PDB entry 7AR8 | electron microscopy, 3.53 A resolution | chains y and z of the 47 polymer chains in the assembly

[Chain y]
Protein: Gamma carbonic anhydrase 2, mitochondrial
Organism: Arabidopsis thaliana
Notes: EC 4.2.1.-
Reference sequence: Q9C6B3 (GCA2_ARATH); residues 1-278 here = UniProt positions 1-278
Chain sequence (278 residues; each row starts with the number of its first residue):
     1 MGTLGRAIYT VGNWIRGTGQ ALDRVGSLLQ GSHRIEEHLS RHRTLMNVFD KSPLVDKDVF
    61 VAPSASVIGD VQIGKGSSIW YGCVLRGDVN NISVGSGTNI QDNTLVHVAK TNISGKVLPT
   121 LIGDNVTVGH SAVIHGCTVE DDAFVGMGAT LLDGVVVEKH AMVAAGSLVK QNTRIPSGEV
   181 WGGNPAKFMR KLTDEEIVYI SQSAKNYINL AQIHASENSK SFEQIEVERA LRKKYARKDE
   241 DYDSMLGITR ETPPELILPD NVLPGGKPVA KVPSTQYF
Not modelled in the structure: 1, 265-278
Bound ions: Zn2+: His107, His135 (shared with His130(z), Tyr207(z) of chain z)
Residues lining bound ligands: Phosphatidylinositol (T7X): Trp14, Ile15, Thr18, Leu22
Swiss-Prot annotation at these positions:
  - binding site (substrate): Arg86 to Asp88, Gln101, Asp102, Asn209
  - binding site (Zn(2+)): His107, His130, His135

[Chain z]
Protein: Gamma carbonic anhydrase 1, mitochondrial
Organism: Arabidopsis thaliana
Notes: EC 4.2.1.-
Reference sequence: Q9FWR5 (GCA1_ARATH); residues 1-275 here = UniProt positions 1-275
Chain sequence (275 residues; each row starts with the number of its first residue):
     1 MGTLGRAFYS VGFWIRETGQ ALDRLGCRLQ GKNYFREQLS RHRTLMNVFD KAPIVDKEAF
    61 VAPSASVIGD VHIGRGSSIW YGCVLRGDVN TVSVGSGTNI QDNSLVHVAK SNLSGKVHPT
   121 IIGDNVTIGH SAVLHGCTVE DETFIGMGAT LLDGVVVEKH GMVAAGALVR QNTRIPSGEV
   181 WGGNPARFLR KLTDEEIAFI SQSATNYSNL AQAHAAENAK PLNVIEFEKV LRKKHALKDE
   241 EYDSMLGIVR ETPPELNLPN NILPDKETKR PSNVN
Not modelled in the structure: 1, 234-275
Bound ions: Zn2+: His130, Tyr207 (shared with His107(y), His135(y) of chain y)
Residues lining bound ligands:
  - 1,2-dicaproyl-sn-phosphatidyl-L-serine (PSF): Ala21, Leu22, Arg24, Leu25, Arg28
  - Phosphatidylinositol (T7X): Leu22, Leu25, Arg28
Swiss-Prot annotation at these positions:
  - binding site (substrate): Arg86 to Asp88, Gln101, Asp102, Asn209
  - binding site (Zn(2+)): His107, His130, His135

[Interface between chain y and chain z]
Contacting residue pairs (89):
  Ile8(y) with Leu29(z), hydrophobic
  Tyr9(y) with Gln30(z), hydrogen bond (backbone-side chain); Lys32(z)
  Gly12(y) with Gly26(z); Gln30(z)
  Asn13(y) with Gln30(z), hydrogen bond
  Ile15(y) with Leu22(z); Gly26(z)
  Arg16(y) with Asp23(z); Cys27(z); Gln30(z), hydrogen bond; Lys32(z); Tyr34(z), hydrogen bond
  Gly19(y) with Gly19(z); Leu22(z)
  Gln20(y) with Asp23(z), hydrogen bond
  Leu22(y) with Ile15(z); Thr18(z); Gly19(z)
  Asp23(y) with Arg16(z), salt bridge
  Gly26(y) with Gly12(z); Ile15(z); Arg16(z)
  Ser27(y) with Arg16(z)
  Leu29(y) with Val11(z), hydrophobic; Ile15(z), hydrophobic
  Gln30(y) with Tyr9(z); Gly12(z); Phe13(z), hydrogen bond (side chain-backbone); Arg16(z)
  His33(y) with Tyr9(z); Asn47(z), hydrogen bond (backbone-side chain); Phe49(z)
  Arg34(y) with Tyr9(z); Arg16(z); Arg43(z)
  Ile35(y) with Arg43(z), hydrogen bond (backbone-side chain); Leu45(z); Asn47(z)
  Glu36(y) with Arg43(z)
  Glu37(y) with Arg41(z), salt bridge; His42(z); Arg43(z)
  Arg41(y) with Leu222(z)
  His42(y) with Pro63(z); Ser64(z)
  Arg43(y) with Asn218(z), hydrogen bond; Lys220(z); Leu222(z)
  Met46(y) with Glu217(z); Asn218(z)
  Asn47(y) with Glu217(z)
  Val48(y) with His214(z); Glu217(z)
  Phe49(y) with Ala213(z), hydrophobic; Glu217(z)
  Ile68(y) with His214(z)
  Val84(y) with Asp102(z)
  Arg86(y) with Trp80(z); Gln101(z); Asp102(z), salt bridge; Tyr207(z)
  Asp88(y) with Leu210(z); His214(z), salt bridge
  Asn103(y) with Asn103(z), hydrogen bond (backbone-side chain)
  Leu105(y) with Asp102(z); Asn103(z); His130(z)
  His107(y) with His130(z), hydrogen bond; Tyr207(z)
  Lys110(y) with Asn206(z); Tyr207(z)
  Asn112(y) with Phe199(z)
  Ile113(y) with Phe199(z), hydrophobic
  His135(y) with His130(z), hydrogen bond
  Leu152(y) with Met147(z), hydrophobic
  Leu168(y) with Ala165(z); Gly166(z)
  Asn184(y) with Gly183(z); Asn184(z)
  Ser219(y) with Lys233(z), hydrogen bond (backbone-side chain)
  Ser221(y) with Lys233(z)
  Phe222(y) with Asn33(z); Glu37(z)
  Glu223(y) with Leu231(z); Lys233(z)
  Glu226(y) with Arg36(z)
  Arg229(y) with Arg36(z); Gln38(z)
Other interface residues (no listed pair), chain y (56 interface residues in all): Val11, Leu39, Ser64, Ser66, Gly82, Val89, Thr104, Val133, Thr150, Lys220
Other interface residues (no listed pair), chain z (59 interface residues in all): Phe8, Leu25, Val48, Tyr81, Ser131, Gln202, Ser203, Ala219, Pro221

[Summary]
56 residues of chain y face 59 of chain z across their interface; the contacts include 13 hydrogen bonds and 4
salt bridges. Polar contacts include Asp23(y)-Arg16(z), Glu37(y)-Arg41(z) and Arg86(y)-Asp102(z).
Phosphatidylinositol is bound between chain y and chain z. Ligands of chain z:
1,2-dicaproyl-sn-phosphatidyl-L-serine.
Here chain y is Gamma carbonic anhydrase 2, mitochondrial and chain z is Gamma carbonic anhydrase 1,
mitochondrial, both from Arabidopsis thaliana. Entry 7AR8 (Cryo-EM structure of Arabidopsis thaliana complex-I
(closed conformation)) was determined by electron microscopy together with 7AQQ, 7AQR, 7AQW, 7AR7, 7AR9, 7ARB,
7ARC and 7ARD from the same study.
